PDB entry 3HQM | X-ray diffraction, 1.74 A resolution | chains A and C

# Chain A
Molecule: Speckle-type POZ protein
From: Homo sapiens
UniProtKB: O43791 (SPOP_HUMAN); residue numbers follow UniProt; this construct covers 28-166
Chain sequence (145 residues; row label = number of the first residue in the row):
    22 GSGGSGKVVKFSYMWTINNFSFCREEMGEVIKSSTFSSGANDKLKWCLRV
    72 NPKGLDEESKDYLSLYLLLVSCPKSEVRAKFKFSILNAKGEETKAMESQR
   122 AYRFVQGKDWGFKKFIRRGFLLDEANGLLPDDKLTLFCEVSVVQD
Disordered / not traced: 22-27, 61-62, 95, 166
Sequence notes: expression tag (22-27); engineered mutation Gly-140 (Asp in O43791)
Curated features (UniProtKB/Swiss-Prot):
  - region: Tyr-123 to Phe-133 (Important for binding substrate proteins)
  - natural variant: Tyr-83 (Y83C: In NSDVS2), Arg-121 (R121Q: In NSDVS1), Gly-132 (G132V: In NSDVS2), Arg-138 (R138C: In NSDVS2), Asp-144 (D144N: In NSDVS1)
  - mutagenesis: Tyr-87 (Y87A: Strongly reduced affinity for substrate proteins), Tyr-123 (Y123A: Strongly reduced affinity for substrate proteins), Asp-130 (D130A: Strongly reduced affinity for substrate proteins), Trp-131 (W131A: Strongly reduced affinity for substrate proteins), Phe-133 (F133A: Strongly reduced affinity for substrate proteins)
From the paper describing this entry:
  - mutagenesis - D130A, W131A: decreased binding to Puc

# Chain C
Molecule: Protein cubitus interruptus
UniProtKB: P19538 (CI_DROME); residues 1356-1367 here = UniProt positions 1356-1367
Chain sequence (12 residues; numbered 1356 to 1367; the number before each row is that of its first residue):
  1356 NTLFPDVSSSTH
Disordered / not traced: 1356-1359, 1367

# How chain A and chain C interact
Residue-residue contacts (25; chain A residue first):
  Arg-70(A) with Thr-1366(C)
  Leu-76(A) with Ser-1365(C)
  Tyr-87(A) with Ser-1363(C); Ser-1365(C)
  Phe-102(A) with Val-1362(C), hydrophobic
  Met-117(A) with Pro-1360(C), hydrophobic
  Glu-118(A) with Pro-1360(C)
  Gln-120(A) with Pro-1360(C)
  Tyr-123(A) with Val-1362(C)
  Gly-128(A) with Thr-1366(C)
  Lys-129(A) with Ser-1364(C), hydrogen bond; Thr-1366(C)
  Asp-130(A) with Ser-1364(C), hydrogen bond (backbone-side chain); Ser-1365(C), hydrogen bond; Thr-1366(C), hydrogen bond (backbone-side chain)
  Trp-131(A) with Val-1362(C), hydrophobic; Ser-1363(C); Ser-1364(C)
  Gly-132(A) with Asp-1361(C); Val-1362(C); Ser-1363(C), hydrogen bond (backbone-backbone)
  Phe-133(A) with Pro-1360(C), hydrophobic; Asp-1361(C); Val-1362(C), hydrophobic
  Lys-134(A) with Ser-1363(C)
Interface residues without a listed pair, chain A (17 interface residues in all): Leu-89, Ser-119
The authors on this interface:
  - hot spots on chain A (mutagenesis) - W131A: decreased binding to Protein cubitus interruptus (chain C)

# Overview
Chain A and chain C form an interface of 17 and 7 residues respectively, with 5 hydrogen bonds. Polar pairs
include Lys-129(A)/Ser-1364(C), Asp-130(A)/Ser-1364(C) and Asp-130(A)/Ser-1365(C). From the paper: D130A and
W131A of chain A reduce binding to Puc; W131A of chain A reduces binding to Protein cubitus interruptus (chain
C).
Here chain A is Speckle-type POZ protein (Homo sapiens) and chain C is Protein cubitus interruptus. Entry 3HQM
(Structures of SPOP-Substrate Complexes: Insights into Molecular Architectures of BTB-Cul3 Ubiquitin Ligases:
SPOPMATHx-CiSBC2) was determined by X-ray diffraction together with 3HQH, 3HQI, 3HQL, 3HSV, 3HU6, 3HVE, 3IVQ
and 3IVV from the same study.
